PDB entry 1S9X | X-ray diffraction, 2.50 A resolution | chains A and B of the 3 polymer chains in the assembly

== Chain A ==
Name: HLA class I histocompatibility antigen, A-2 alpha chain
Organism: Homo sapiens
Notes: fragment: Extracellular Domains alpha1, alpha2, alpha3
UniProt: P01892 (1A02_HUMAN); residues 1-274 here correspond to UniProt positions 25-298 (UniProt number = residue number + 24)
Amino-acid sequence (274 residues; row label = number of the first residue in the row):
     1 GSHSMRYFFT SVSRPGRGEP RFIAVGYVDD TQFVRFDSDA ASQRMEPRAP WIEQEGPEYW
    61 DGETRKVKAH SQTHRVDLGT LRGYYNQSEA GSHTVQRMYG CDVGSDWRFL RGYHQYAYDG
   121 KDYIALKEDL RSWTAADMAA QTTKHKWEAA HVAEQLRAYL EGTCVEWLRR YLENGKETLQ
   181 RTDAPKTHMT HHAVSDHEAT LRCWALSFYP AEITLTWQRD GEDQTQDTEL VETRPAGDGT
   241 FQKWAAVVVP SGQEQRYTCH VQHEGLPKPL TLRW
Disulfide bonds: Cys101-Cys164, Cys203-Cys259

== Chain B ==
Name: Beta-2-microglobulin
Organism: Homo sapiens
UniProt: P61769 (B2MG_HUMAN); residues 1-99 here correspond to UniProt positions 21-119 (UniProt number = residue number + 20)
Amino-acid sequence (100 residues; numbered 0 to 99; the number before each row is that of its first residue; numbering starts at 0):
     0 MIQRTPKIQV YSRHPAENGK SNFLNCYVSG FHPSDIEVDL LKNGERIEKV EHSDLSFSKD
    60 WSFYLLYYTE FTPTEKDEYA CRVNHVTLSQ PKIVKWDRDM
Sequence notes: initiating methionine (0)
Disulfide bonds: Cys25-Cys80

== How chain A and chain B interact ==
Contacting residue pairs (55):
  Phe8(A) - Ser55(B)
  Phe8(A) - Phe56(B)  hydrophobic
  Phe9(A) - Phe56(B)
  Thr10(A) - Leu54(B)
  Thr10(A) - Phe56(B)
  Thr10(A) - Phe62(B)
  Val12(A) - Ser33(B)
  Ile23(A) - Leu54(B)
  Val25(A) - Asp53(B)
  Val25(A) - Ser55(B)
  Tyr27(A) - Ser55(B)
  Tyr27(A) - Tyr63(B)
  Gln32(A) - Asp53(B)  hydrogen bond
  Arg35(A) - Asp53(B)  salt bridge
  Arg48(A) - Asp53(B)  salt bridge
  Ser92(A) - Met0(B)
  His93(A) - Met0(B)
  Gln96(A) - His31(B)  hydrogen bond
  Gln96(A) - Phe56(B)
  Gln96(A) - Trp60(B)  hydrogen bond (side chain-backbone)
  Gln96(A) - Phe62(B)
  Arg97(A) - Phe56(B)
  Gln115(A) - Trp60(B)
  Ala117(A) - Trp60(B)
  Asp119(A) - Met0(B)
  Asp119(A) - Ile1(B)
  Asp119(A) - His31(B)
  Gly120(A) - His31(B)  hydrogen bond (backbone-side chain)
  Gly120(A) - Trp60(B)
  Lys121(A) - Ile1(B)
  Asp122(A) - Trp60(B)  hydrogen bond
  Thr190(A) - Asp98(B)
  His192(A) - Asp98(B)  salt bridge
  Arg202(A) - Asp98(B)  salt bridge
  Arg202(A) - Met99(B)
  Trp204(A) - Asp98(B)
  Trp204(A) - Met99(B)
  Glu232(A) - Lys6(B)
  Glu232(A) - Gln8(B)  hydrogen bond (backbone-side chain)
  Glu232(A) - Tyr26(B)
  Glu232(A) - Ser28(B)  hydrogen bond
  Arg234(A) - Gln8(B)  hydrogen bond
  Arg234(A) - Tyr10(B)
  Arg234(A) - Met99(B)  hydrogen bond (side chain-backbone)
  Pro235(A) - Tyr10(B)  hydrogen bond (backbone-side chain)
  Pro235(A) - Tyr26(B)  hydrophobic
  Ala236(A) - Arg12(B)  hydrogen bond (backbone-side chain)
  Ala236(A) - Asn24(B)  hydrogen bond (backbone-side chain)
  Gly237(A) - Arg12(B)  hydrogen bond (backbone-side chain)
  Gly237(A) - Leu65(B)
  Asp238(A) - Arg12(B)
  Gln242(A) - Tyr10(B)
  Gln242(A) - Ser11(B)  hydrogen bond (side chain-backbone)
  Gln242(A) - Arg12(B)  hydrogen bond (side chain-backbone)
  Trp244(A) - Met99(B)  hydrogen bond (side chain-backbone)
Also at the interface, not in a pair above, chain A (37 interface residues in all): Thr94, Met98, Tyr116, Val231, Thr233
Also at the interface, not in a pair above, chain B (24 interface residues in all): His13, Asp59

== Summary ==
37 residues of chain A face 24 of chain B across their interface; the contacts include 16 hydrogen bonds and 4
salt bridges. Among the polar pairs are Arg35(A)-Asp53(B), Arg48(A)-Asp53(B) and His192(A)-Asp98(B).
Here chain A is HLA class I histocompatibility antigen, A-2 alpha chain and chain B is Beta-2-microglobulin,
both from Homo sapiens. Entry 1S9X (Crystal Structure Analysis of NY-ESO-1 epitope analogue, SLLMWITQA, in
complex with HLA-A2) was determined by X-ray diffraction (same publication as 1S9W and 1S9Y).
